Entry 4QGU (X-ray diffraction, 2.54 A resolution); this record covers chains B and C of the 4 polymer chains in the assembly.

[Chain B]
Molecule: Gamma-interferon-inducible protein 16
Organism: Homo sapiens
UniProt: Q16666 (IF16_HUMAN); numbering as in UniProt (aligned over 192-393)
Amino-acid sequence (206 residues; each row starts with the number of its first residue):
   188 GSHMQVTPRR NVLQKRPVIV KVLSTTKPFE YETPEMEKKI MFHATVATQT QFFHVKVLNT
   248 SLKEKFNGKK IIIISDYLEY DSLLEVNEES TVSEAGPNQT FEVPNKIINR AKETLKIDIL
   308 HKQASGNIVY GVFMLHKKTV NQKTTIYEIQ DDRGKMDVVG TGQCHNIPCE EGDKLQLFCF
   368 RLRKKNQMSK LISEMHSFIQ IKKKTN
Unresolved in the structure: 188-197, 285, 390-393
Sequence notes: expression tag (188-191)

[Chain C]
Molecule: 12-nt DNA strand
Sequence (12 nucleotides; numbered 1 to 12; the number before each row is that of its first residue):
     1 AGGCCGGCGT GA

[Chain B / chain C interface]
Contacting residue pairs (8):
  Ser312(B) - DG3(C)  hydrogen bond to the phosphate
  Arg370(B) - DG3(C)  salt bridge to the phosphate
  Lys371(B) - DG2(C)  phosphate contact
  Lys371(B) - DG3(C)  hydrogen bond to the phosphate
  Lys372(B) - DG2(C)  phosphate contact
  Asn373(B) - DG2(C)  phosphate contact
  Gln374(B) - DA1(C)  phosphate contact
  Gln374(B) - DG2(C)  hydrogen bond to the phosphate
Also at the interface, not in a pair above, chain C (4 interface residues in all): DC4

[Overview]
The interface between chain B and chain C involves 6 residues on one side and 4 on the other, with 3 hydrogen
bonds and 1 salt bridge. Polar contacts include Ser312(B)-DG3(C), Lys371(B)-DG3(C) and Gln374(B)-DG2(C).
Chain B is Gamma-interferon-inducible protein 16 (Homo sapiens) and chain C is a 12-nt DNA strand; the
structure, protein domain complex with ssDNA, was determined by X-ray diffraction.
